PDB entry 7BOD | electron microscopy, 2.88 A resolution | chains A and O of the 13 polymer chains in the assembly

# Chain A
Molecule: 16S rRNA (body domain of 30S subunit)
From: Escherichia coli (strain K12)
Sequence (1542 nucleotides; each row starts with the number of its first residue):
     1 AAAUUGAAGA GUUUGAUCAU GGCUCAGAUU GAACGCUGGC GGCAGGCCUA ACACAUGCAA
    61 GUCGAACGGU AACAGGAAGA AGCUUGCUUC UUUGCUGACG AGUGGCGGAC GGGUGAGUAA
   121 UGUCUGGGAA ACUGCCUGAU GGAGGGGGAU AACUACUGGA AACGGUAGCU AAUACCGCAU
   181 AACGUCGCAA GACCAAAGAG GGGGACCUUC GGGCCUCUUG CCAUCGGAUG UGCCCAGAUG
   241 GGAUUAGCUA GUAGGUGGGG UAACGGCUCA CCUAGGCGAC GAUCCCUAGC UGGUCUGAGA
   301 GGAUGACCAG CCACACUGGA ACUGAGACAC GGUCCAGACU CCUACGGGAG GCAGCAGUGG
   361 GGAAUAUUGC ACAAUGGGCG CAAGCCUGAU GCAGCCAUGC CGCGUGUAUG AAGAAGGCCU
   421 UCGGGUUGUA AAGUACUUUC AGCGGGGAGG AAGGGAGUAA AGUUAAUACC UUUGCUCAUU
   481 GACGUUACCC GCAGAAGAAG CACCGGCUAA CUCCGUGCCA GCAGCCXCGG UAAUACGGAG
   541 GGUGCAAGCG UUAAUCGGAA UUACUGGGCG UAAAGCGCAC GCAGGCGGUU UGUUAAGUCA
   601 GAUGUGAAAU CCCCGGGCUC AACCUGGGAA CUGCAUCUGA UACUGGCAAG CUUGAGUCUC
   661 GUAGAGGGGG GUAGAAUUCC AGGUGUAGCG GUGAAAUGCG UAGAGAUCUG GAGGAAUACC
   721 GGUGGCGAAG GCGGCCCCCU GGACGAAGAC UGACGCUCAG GUGCGAAAGC GUGGGGAGCA
   781 AACAGGAUUA GAUACCCUGG UAGUCCACGC CGUAAACGAU GUCGACUUGG AGGUUGUGCC
   841 CUUGAGGCGU GGCUUCCGGA GCUAACGCGU UAAGUCGACC GCCUGGGGAG UACGGCCGCA
   901 AGGUUAAAAC UCAAAUGAAU UGACGGGGGC CCGCACAAGC GGUGGAGCAU GUGGUUUAAU
   961 UCGAUGXAAC GCGAAGAACC UUACCUGGUC UUGACAUCCA CGGAAGUUUU CAGAGAUGAG
  1021 AAUGUGCCUU CGGGAACCGU GAGACAGGUG CUGCAUGGCU GUCGUCAGCU CGUGUUGUGA
  1081 AAUGUUGGGU UAAGUCCCGC AACGAGCGCA ACCCUUAUCC UUUGUUGCCA GCGGUCCGGC
  1141 CGGGAACUCA AAGGAGACUG CCAGUGAUAA ACUGGAGGAA GGUGGGGAUG ACGUCAAGUC
  1201 AUCAUGGCCC UUACGACCAG GGCUACACAC GUGCUACAAU GGCGCAUACA AAGAGAAGCG
  1261 ACCUCGCGAG AGCAAGCGGA CCUCAUAAAG UGCGUCGUAG UCCGGAUUGG AGUCUGCAAC
  1321 UCGACUCCAU GAAGUCGGAA UCGCUAGUAA UCGUGGAUCA GAAUGCCACG GUGAAUACGU
  1381 UCCCGGGCCU UGUACACACC GCCCGUXACA CCAUGGGAGU GGGUUGCAAA AGAAGUAGGU
  1441 AGCUUAACCU UCGGGAGGGC GCUUACCACU UUGUGAUUCA UGACUGGGGU GAAGUCGUAA
  1501 CAAGGUAACC GUAGGGGAAC CUGCGGUUGG AUCACCUCCU UA
Not modelled in the structure: 931-1386, 1535-1542
Modified positions: PSU (pseudouridine-5'-monophosphate) at position 516, G7M (N7-methyl-guanosine-5'-monophosphate) at position 527, 2MG (2N-methylguanosine-5'-monophosphate) at position 966, 5MC (5-methylcytidine-5'-monophosphate) at position 967, 2MG (2N-methylguanosine-5'-monophosphate) at position 1207, 4OC (4n,o2'-methylcytidine-5'-monophosphate) at position 1402, 5MC (5-methylcytidine-5'-monophosphate) at position 1407, UR3 (3-methyluridine-5'-monophoshate) at position 1498, 2MG (2N-methylguanosine-5'-monophosphate) at position 1516, MA6 (6N-dimethyladenosine-5'-monophoshate) at position 1518, MA6 (6N-dimethyladenosine-5'-monophoshate) at position 1519
Covalently attached groups: covalent link G791-UR3_1498
Bound ions: Mg2+ site 1 near G21 (its only coordinating residue here); Mg2+ site 2 near A53 (its only coordinating residue here); Mg2+ site 3: A59, U387; Mg2+ site 4 near G100 (its only coordinating residue here); Mg2+ site 5: A109, G331; Mg2+ site 6: A116, G117, G289; Mg2+ site 7: G145, A197; Mg2+ site 8 near A171 (its only coordinating residue here); Mg2+ site 9: A174, C175; Mg2+ site 10: U180, A195; Mg2+ site 11: G299, G558; Mg2+ site 12 near A306 (its only coordinating residue here); 29 more Mg2+ sites not listed
What the authors report for this chain:
  - contacts within the chain: U921-A1396, A923-U1393, A1507-G1530 (pi stacking)
  - conformationally variable residues: U1393 to A1396

# Chain O
Protein: 30S ribosomal protein S15
From: Escherichia coli (strain K12)
Reference sequence: P0ADZ4 (RS15_ECOLI); numbering as in UniProt (aligned over 1-89)
Chain sequence (89 residues; each row starts with the number of its first residue):
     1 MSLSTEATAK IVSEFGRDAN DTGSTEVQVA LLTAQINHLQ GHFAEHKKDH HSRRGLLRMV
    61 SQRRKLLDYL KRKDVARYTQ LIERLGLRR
Not modelled in the structure: 1

# Interface between chain A and chain O
Contacting residue pairs (63; chain A residue first):
  A579(A) with Arg54(O), hydrogen bond to the sugar
  C580(A) with Leu57(O), sugar contact; Ser61(O), sugar contact
  G581(A) with Ser61(O), phosphate contact; Lys65(O), phosphate contact
  C582(A) with Lys65(O), salt bridge to the phosphate
  G656(A) with Gly23(O), base contact; Gln28(O), hydrogen bond to the sugar
  U657(A) with Thr22(O), hydrogen bond to the sugar; Gly23(O), base contact; Gln28(O), hydrogen bond to the sugar; Leu31(O), sugar contact
  C658(A) with Thr8(O), phosphate contact; Thr22(O), hydrogen bond to the sugar; Leu31(O), sugar contact
  U659(A) with Thr8(O), phosphate contact
  C660(A) with Thr5(O), phosphate contact
  G666(A) with His51(O), sugar contact; Ser52(O), hydrogen bond to the base
  G667(A) with His42(O), base contact; Asp49(O), hydrogen bond to the sugar; His51(O), sugar contact
  G668(A) with His46(O), hydrogen bond to the sugar; Lys48(O), sugar contact; Asp49(O), sugar contact
  G669(A) with His46(O), sugar contact
  A728(A) with Arg54(O), salt bridge to the phosphate
  A729(A) with His51(O), base contact
  G730(A) with His51(O), hydrogen bond to the base
  C739(A) with His42(O), hydrogen bond to the sugar; His46(O), base contact
  U740(A) with Ser2(O), phosphate contact; His38(O), salt bridge to the phosphate; Leu39(O), phosphate contact; His42(O), sugar contact; Ser52(O), hydrogen bond to the sugar
  G741(A) with Ser2(O), hydrogen bond to the phosphate; Leu39(O), phosphate contact; His51(O), sugar contact; Ser52(O), sugar contact; Gly55(O), sugar contact
  G742(A) with Arg58(O), salt bridge to the phosphate
  A743(A) with Arg58(O), salt bridge to the phosphate
  A749(A) with Asn20(O), hydrogen bond to the sugar; Thr22(O), base contact
  C750(A) with Asp21(O), hydrogen bond to the sugar; Thr22(O), hydrogen bond to the sugar; Gly23(O), hydrogen bond to the sugar
  U751(A) with Asp21(O), sugar contact; Gly23(O), sugar contact; Ser24(O), hydrogen bond to the sugar; Thr25(O), sugar contact
  G752(A) with Tyr69(O), hydrogen bond to the phosphate; Lys73(O), sugar contact
  A753(A) with Tyr69(O), hydrogen bond to the phosphate; Lys73(O), salt bridge to the phosphate
  C754(A) with Lys65(O), sugar contact; Tyr69(O), sugar contact; Arg72(O), hydrogen bond to the phosphate
  G755(A) with Lys65(O), phosphate contact
  C764(A) with His50(O), phosphate contact
  G765(A) with His50(O), salt bridge to the phosphate
  G809(A) with Lys48(O), salt bridge to the phosphate
Other interface residues (no listed pair), chain A (33 interface residues in all): G727, C808
Other interface residues (no listed pair), chain O (33 interface residues in all): Gln35, Glu45, Gln62, Leu66

# Summary
The chain A/chain O interface involves 33 residues from each chain, with 20 hydrogen bonds and 8 salt bridges.
Polar pairs include G666(A)-Ser52(O), G730(A)-His51(O) and A579(A)-Arg54(O). The Mg2+ site 3 is built by
A59(A) and U387(A). The paper reports conformational variability at U1393(A); contacts within the chain
involving U921(A), A1396(A) and A923(A) among others.
Chain A is 16S rRNA (body domain of 30S subunit) and chain O is 30S ribosomal protein S15, both from
Escherichia coli (strain K12); the structure, Bacterial 30S ribosomal subunit assembly complex state M (body
domain), was determined by electron microscopy, deposited together with 7AF3, 7AF5, 7AF8, 7AFA, 7AFD, 7AFH and
17 further entries.
